PDB entry 5N9J | X-ray diffraction, 3.40 A resolution | chains V and W of the 15 polymer chains in the assembly

Chain V:
Protein: Mediator of RNA polymerase II transcription subunit 11
Source organism: Schizosaccharomyces pombe
UniProtKB: Q9P6Q0 (MED11_SCHPO); numbering as in UniProt (aligned over 1-112)
Chain sequence (112 residues; row label = number of the first residue in the row):
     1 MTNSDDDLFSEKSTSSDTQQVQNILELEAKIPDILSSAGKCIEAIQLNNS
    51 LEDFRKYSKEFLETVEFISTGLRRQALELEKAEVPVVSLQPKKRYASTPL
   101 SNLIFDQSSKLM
Not modelled in the structure: 1-13

Chain W:
Protein: Mediator of RNA polymerase II transcription subunit 17
Source organism: Schizosaccharomyces pombe
UniProtKB: P87306 (MED17_SCHPO); residues 1-545 here = UniProt positions 1-545
Chain sequence (545 residues; numbered 1 to 545; the number before each row is that of its first residue):
     1 MAEEANKDADISSLSLSLDPEIIGGQNNFLENNLQQIFQKIIQERGPFRD
    51 LKEEDLQKELQKESIKDESSAKSSETENVLEFATLDSKRNVNDTEVESMD
   101 SQAYKKELIEQIMIAQTECSLALDMTSLLLSKFKENSIETISPFLKSTVP
   151 PSSLQFSRSQPPESKESDATLAKCWKEKSLTSSCKFLFEAKERLTSVVET
   201 EHEYYTELVKVKEASWPLFNSQGSNHLSVQYSCLGGISLGLGLIRMKPES
   251 KSFEVQSSLLYSQAALKISILNKDRDEIGSSTWSWPSQNCNSVLLKDIYK
   301 LQEILFEMDIWNSLLQEAQSCGNQGVNFTGDEILVPISDDHVVRITLETS
   351 SKNTESGFTEDKKSNEDTSTNFVTIKQEKELLKCLCDTLNAIAHILFLKH
   401 CRKSDRRSQQPELYMAIDANAPLILRPLIFYYNLNQESLEFQRWLKQRDI
   451 SFKFMPNYPWEKAKDFLELENSLSINRLSISWRIMVSNFEPAIFIQHTPT
   501 LHGTDKSVWRCKDQYSSNQFSSLKNVCQYIEHHINSLSRRSKKTE
Not modelled in the structure: 1-16, 30-32, 67-83, 91-98, 353-377, 407-412, 539-545

Interface between chain V and chain W:
Residue-residue contacts - 64 pairs, chain V then chain W:
  Asp-17(V) / Lys-212(W)  salt bridge
  Thr-18(V) / Val-209(W)
  Thr-18(V) / Glu-213(W)  hydrogen bond
  Val-21(V) / Val-209(W)  hydrophobic
  Leu-25(V) / His-202(W)
  Glu-28(V) / Val-198(W)
  Ala-29(V) / Val-198(W)  hydrophobic
  Pro-32(V) / Lys-191(W)
  Pro-32(V) / Thr-195(W)
  Asp-33(V) / Lys-191(W)  salt bridge
  Leu-35(V) / Leu-187(W)
  Leu-35(V) / Lys-191(W)
  Ser-36(V) / Lys-191(W)
  Gly-39(V) / Leu-187(W)
  Gly-39(V) / Phe-188(W)
  Lys-40(V) / Phe-188(W)
  Ile-42(V) / Cys-184(W)  hydrophobic
  Glu-43(V) / Cys-184(W)
  Gln-46(V) / Glu-177(W)  hydrogen bond
  Gln-46(V) / Leu-180(W)
  Leu-89(V) / Phe-219(W)
  Pro-91(V) / Phe-219(W)  hydrophobic
  Pro-91(V) / Gln-230(W)
  Lys-93(V) / Gly-236(W)
  Lys-93(V) / Ile-237(W)
  Lys-93(V) / Leu-239(W)
  Arg-94(V) / Gly-236(W)
  Arg-94(V) / His-400(W)  hydrogen bond
  Arg-94(V) / Cys-401(W)
  Arg-94(V) / Lys-403(W)  hydrogen bond (side chain-backbone)
  Arg-94(V) / Asp-405(W)  salt bridge
  Tyr-95(V) / Gln-230(W)  hydrogen bond
  Tyr-95(V) / Ser-232(W)
  Tyr-95(V) / Cys-233(W)
  Tyr-95(V) / Leu-234(W)
  Tyr-95(V) / Gly-235(W)
  Tyr-95(V) / Gly-236(W)
  Tyr-95(V) / Cys-401(W)
  Ala-96(V) / Gly-235(W)
  Ala-96(V) / Leu-398(W)  hydrophobic
  Ala-96(V) / Cys-401(W)  hydrophobic
  Ala-96(V) / Arg-402(W)
  Ser-97(V) / Leu-234(W)  hydrogen bond (backbone-backbone)
  Leu-100(V) / Leu-234(W)  hydrophobic
  Leu-100(V) / Gly-235(W)
  Leu-100(V) / Phe-306(W)  hydrophobic
  Ser-101(V) / Leu-398(W)
  Ser-101(V) / Arg-402(W)  hydrogen bond
  Leu-103(V) / Pro-286(W)  hydrophobic
  Ile-104(V) / His-394(W)
  Ile-104(V) / Leu-398(W)  hydrophobic
  Phe-105(V) / Leu-398(W)  hydrophobic
  Phe-105(V) / Phe-466(W)  hydrophobic
  Phe-105(V) / Glu-470(W)
  Asp-106(V) / Pro-286(W)
  Gln-107(V) / Ser-284(W)  hydrogen bond (side chain-backbone)
  Gln-107(V) / Trp-285(W)
  Gln-107(V) / Pro-286(W)
  Ser-108(V) / Ala-391(W)  hydrogen bond (side chain-backbone)
  Ser-108(V) / Ile-395(W)
  Leu-111(V) / Asp-387(W)
  Met-112(V) / Cys-384(W)
  Met-112(V) / Thr-388(W)
  Met-112(V) / Ala-391(W)  hydrophobic
Also at the interface, not in a pair above, chain V (36 interface residues in all): Gln-22, Ala-38, Ser-88, Lys-110
Also at the interface, not in a pair above, chain W (49 interface residues in all): Thr-181, Ser-183, Ala-190, Leu-194, Glu-201, Tyr-205, Thr-206, Asn-220, Gln-302, Ile-392

In short:
The interface between chain V and chain W involves 36 residues on one side and 49 on the other, with 9
hydrogen bonds and 3 salt bridges. Among the polar pairs are Asp-17(V)/Lys-212(W), Asp-33(V)/Lys-191(W) and
Arg-94(V)/Asp-405(W).
Chain V is Mediator of RNA polymerase II transcription subunit 11 and chain W is Mediator of RNA polymerase II
transcription subunit 17, both from Schizosaccharomyces pombe; the structure, Core Mediator of transcriptional
regulation, was determined by X-ray diffraction.
